5VJ6 - chains E and H of the 14 polymer chains in the assembly; structure by electron microscopy, 11.50 A resolution (very low resolution: no residue pairs are listed; an interface is given only as per-side residue counts).

Chain E:
Name: Envelope glycoprotein gp160
From: Human immunodeficiency virus 1
Reference sequence: Q2N0S6 (Q2N0S6_9HIV1); the construct lacks a stretch of the UniProt sequence and is renumbered around it, so the offset changes along the chain: 31-141 = UniProt 30-140; 150-185 = UniProt 141-176; 187-309 = UniProt 186-308; 312-321 = UniProt 309-318; 2 more segments
Amino-acid sequence (481 residues; numbered 31 to 513 plus 10 insertion-coded residues; 12 numbers in that range are skipped by the numbering (no residue carries them; nothing is unmodelled there); the number before each row is that of its first residue; a row labelled like 185A-185I holds insertion residues (185A, then the next letters in order)):
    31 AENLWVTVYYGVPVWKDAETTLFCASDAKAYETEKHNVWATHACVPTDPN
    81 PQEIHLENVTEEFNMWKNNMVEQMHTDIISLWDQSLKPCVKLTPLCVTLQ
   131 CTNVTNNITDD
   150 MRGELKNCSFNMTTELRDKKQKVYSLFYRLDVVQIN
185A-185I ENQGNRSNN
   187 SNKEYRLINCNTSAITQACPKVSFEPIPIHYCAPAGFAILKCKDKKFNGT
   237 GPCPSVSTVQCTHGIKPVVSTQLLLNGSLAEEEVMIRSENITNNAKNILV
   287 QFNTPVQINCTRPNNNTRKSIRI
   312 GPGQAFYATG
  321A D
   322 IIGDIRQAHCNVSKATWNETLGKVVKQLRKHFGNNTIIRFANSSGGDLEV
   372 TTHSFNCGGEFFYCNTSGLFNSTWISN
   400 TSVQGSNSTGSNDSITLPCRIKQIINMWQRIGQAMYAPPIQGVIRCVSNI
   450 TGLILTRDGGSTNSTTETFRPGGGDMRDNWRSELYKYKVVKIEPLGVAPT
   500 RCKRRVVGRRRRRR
Unresolved in the structure: 31-32, 150-151, 185A-185I, 400-410, 506-513
Disulfide bonds: Cys54-Cys74, Cys119-Cys205, Cys126-Cys196, Cys131-Cys157, Cys218-Cys247, Cys228-Cys239, Cys296-Cys331, Cys378-Cys445, Cys385-Cys418
Sequence notes: engineered mutation Asn332 (Thr330 in Q2N0S6), Cys501 (Ala498 in Q2N0S6); expression tag (509-513)

Chain H:
Name: PG9 Fab heavy chain
From: Homo sapiens
Reference sequence: P0DOX5 (IGG1_HUMAN); residues 131-238 here correspond to UniProt positions 117-224 (UniProt number = residue number - 14)
Amino-acid sequence (248 residues; each row starts with the number of its first residue; a row labelled like 82A-82C holds insertion residues (82A, then the next letters in order)):
     2 ERLVESGGGVVQPGSSLRLSCAASGFDFSRQGMHWVRQAPGQGLEWVAFI
    52 K
   52A Y
    53 DGSEKYHADSVWGRLSISRDNSKDTLYLQM
82A-82C NSL
    83 RVEDTATYFCVREAGGPDYRNGYNYYDFYDGYYNYHYMDVWGKGTTVTVS
   133 SASTKGPSVFPLAPSSKSTSGGTAALGCLVKDYFPEPVTVSWNSGALTSG
   183 VHTFPAVLQSSGLYSLSSVVTVPSSSLGTQTYICNVNHKPSNTKVDKKVE
   233 PKSCDKGLEVLFQ
Unresolved in the structure: 2, 148-153, 234-245
Disulfide bonds: Cys22-Cys92, Cys160-Cys216
Modified positions: Tyr107 (O-sulfo-L-tyrosine; TYS); Tyr108 (O-sulfo-L-tyrosine; TYS)

How chain E and chain H interact:
At this resolution (12 A) residue pairs are not listed: 9 residues of chain E and 9 of chain H lie at the interface.
The authors on this interface:
  - epitope / paratope residues, chain E: Asn160(E), Lys168(E)

Summary:
The chain E/chain H interface involves 9 residues from each chain. The paper reports epitope/paratope residues
Asn160(E) and Lys168(E).
Here chain E is Envelope glycoprotein gp160 (Human immunodeficiency virus 1) and chain H is PG9 Fab heavy
chain (Homo sapiens). Entry 5VJ6 (BG505 SOSIP.664 in complex with broadly neutralizing antibodies PG9 and
8ANC195) was determined by electron microscopy (same publication as 5VVF and 5VIY).
